Entry 4MCX (X-ray diffraction, 2.10 A resolution); this record covers chains B and D of the 4 polymer chains in the assembly.

[Chain B (and D)]
Protein: Killer protein
From: Proteus vulgaris
Notes: chain D of this document is another copy of the same molecule, construct and numbering; everything in this record applies to it too
Reference sequence: Q7A225 (Q7A225_PROVU); residues 1-92 here = UniProt positions 1-92
Amino-acid sequence (113 residues; each row starts with the number of its first residue; numbers below 1 keep their minus sign (Met-20 is residue -20)):
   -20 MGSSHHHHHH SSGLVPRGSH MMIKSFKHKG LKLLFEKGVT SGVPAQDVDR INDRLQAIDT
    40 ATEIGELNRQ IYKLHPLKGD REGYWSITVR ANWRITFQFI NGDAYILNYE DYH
Not modelled in the structure: -20 to -3, 91-92 (chain D: -20 to -2, 91-92)
Sequence notes: expression tag (-20 to 0)
UniProt features mapped onto this chain:
  - active site: His92
  - site (Interaction with HigA): Phe14, Asn31
What the authors report for this chain:
  - catalytic residues: His92 (citing earlier work)

[Interface between chain B and chain D]
Contacting residue pairs (7; chain B residue first):
  Ser-2(B) - Glu42(D)  hydrogen bond (backbone-side chain)
  His-1(B) - Glu42(D)  hydrogen bond (backbone-side chain)
  Met0(B) - Met0(D)  hydrophobic
  Met0(B) - Thr41(D)
  Thr41(B) - Met0(D)
  Glu42(B) - His-1(D)
  Asn80(B) - Asn80(D)

[Overview]
The interface between chain B and chain D involves 6 residues on one side and 5 on the other; the contacts
include 2 hydrogen bonds. Polar contacts include Ser-2(B)-Glu42(D) and His-1(B)-Glu42(D). UniProt lists
active-site residue His92(B) on chain B. The paper reports the catalytic residue His92(B).
Both chains are Killer protein (Proteus vulgaris). Entry 4MCX (P. vulgaris HIGBA structure, crystal form 2)
was determined by X-ray diffraction (same publication as 4MCT).
